7MU4 - chains H and L; structure by X-ray diffraction, 1.83 A resolution.

[Chain H]
Molecule: D24.M01 Fab Heavy Chain
Organism: Homo sapiens
Notes: antibody fragment or engineered binder
Sequence (272 residues; numbered -18 to 249 plus 10 insertion-coded residues; 6 numbers in that range are skipped by the numbering (no residue carries them; nothing is unmodelled there); the number before each row is that of its first residue; a row labelled like 35A-35B holds insertion residues (35A, then the next letters in order); numbers below 1 keep their minus sign (Met-18 is residue -18)):
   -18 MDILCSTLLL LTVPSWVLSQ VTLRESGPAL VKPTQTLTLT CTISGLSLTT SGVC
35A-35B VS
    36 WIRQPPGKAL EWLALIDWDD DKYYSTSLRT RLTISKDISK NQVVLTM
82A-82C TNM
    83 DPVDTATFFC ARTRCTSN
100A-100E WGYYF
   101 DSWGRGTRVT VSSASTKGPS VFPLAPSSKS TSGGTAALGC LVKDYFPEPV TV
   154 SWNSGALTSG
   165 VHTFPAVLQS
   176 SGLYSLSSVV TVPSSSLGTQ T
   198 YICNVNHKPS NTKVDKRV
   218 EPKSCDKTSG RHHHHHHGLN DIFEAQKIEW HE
Unresolved in the structure: -18 to 0, 223-249
Cystine bridges: Cys22-Cys92, Cys35-Cys97, Cys140-Cys200

[Chain L]
Molecule: D24.M01 Fab Light Chain
Organism: Homo sapiens
Notes: antibody fragment or engineered binder
Sequence (236 residues; each row starts with the number of its first residue; note: 3 numbers in that range are skipped by the numbering (no residue carries them; nothing is unmodelled there); a row labelled like 27A-27C holds insertion residues (27A, then the next letters in order); numbers below 1 keep their minus sign (Met-18 is residue -18)):
   -18 MAWSPLLLTL LAHCTGSWAQ SVLTQPPS
    11 VSGAPGQRVT ISCTGSA
27A-27C SNI
    28 GAGYDVHWYQ QVPGAAPKLL IFVYSNRPSG VPDRISGSKS GTSASLAISG LQAEDEADYY
    88 CQSYDDSL
95A-95B RG
    96 WVFGGGTKLT V
  106A L
   107 GQPKAAPSVT LFPPSSEELQ ANKATLVCLI SDFYPGAVTV AWKADSSPVK AGVETTTPSK
   167 QSNNKYAASS YLSLTPEQWK SHRSYSCQVT HEG
   202 STVEKTVAPT ECS
Unresolved in the structure: -18 to 1, 214
Cystine bridges: Cys23-Cys88, Cys134-Cys193

[Chain H / chain L interface]
Inter-chain disulfides: Cys222(H)-Cys213(L)
Residue-residue contacts (69):
  Gln39(H) - Gln38(L)  hydrogen bond
  Gln39(H) - Tyr87(L)  hydrogen bond
  Gly42(H) - Thr163(L)
  Lys43(H) - Tyr87(L)
  Ala44(H) - Tyr87(L)  hydrophobic
  Ala44(H) - Gly99(L)
  Ala44(H) - Gly100(L)
  Leu45(H) - Pro44(L)  hydrophobic
  Leu45(H) - Tyr87(L)  hydrophobic
  Leu45(H) - Phe98(L)
  Trp47(H) - Gly95B(L)
  Trp47(H) - Trp96(L)  hydrophobic
  Trp47(H) - Phe98(L)
  Thr61(H) - Leu95(L)  hydrogen bond (side chain-backbone)
  Thr61(H) - Arg95A(L)
  Phe91(H) - Ala43(L)  hydrophobic
  Phe91(H) - Pro44(L)
  Tyr100C(H) - His34(L)  hydrogen bond (backbone-side chain)
  Tyr100C(H) - Gln89(L)
  Tyr100D(H) - His34(L)
  Tyr100D(H) - Tyr36(L)
  Tyr100D(H) - Leu46(L)  hydrophobic
  Tyr100D(H) - Phe49(L)
  Phe100E(H) - Tyr36(L)  hydrogen bond (backbone-side chain)
  Phe100E(H) - Leu46(L)
  Phe100E(H) - Gln89(L)
  Phe100E(H) - Phe98(L)  hydrophobic
  Asp101(H) - Leu46(L)
  Trp103(H) - Tyr36(L)
  Trp103(H) - Pro44(L)
  Gly104(H) - Ala43(L)
  Arg105(H) - Ala43(L)
  Ser120(H) - Lys129(L)
  Phe122(H) - Ser121(L)
  Phe122(H) - Glu124(L)
  Pro123(H) - Ser121(L)
  Pro123(H) - Glu123(L)
  Leu124(H) - Phe118(L)  hydrophobic
  Ala125(H) - Phe118(L)
  Ala137(H) - Phe118(L)
  Leu141(H) - Tyr177(L)  hydrophobic
  Lys143(H) - Glu124(L)
  Lys143(H) - Thr131(L)
  His166(H) - Ser137(L)
  His166(H) - Gln167(L)
  His166(H) - Ala173(L)
  Phe168(H) - Leu135(L)  hydrophobic
  Phe168(H) - Ile136(L)
  Phe168(H) - Ala173(L)  hydrophobic
  Phe168(H) - Ala174(L)
  Pro169(H) - Thr162(L)
  Pro169(H) - Ser165(L)
  Pro169(H) - Ser175(L)
  Ala170(H) - Thr162(L)
  Val171(H) - Glu160(L)
  Val171(H) - Thr161(L)
  Val171(H) - Thr162(L)
  Val171(H) - Tyr177(L)  hydrophobic
  Gln173(H) - Glu160(L)
  Ser174(H) - Glu160(L)  hydrogen bond (backbone-side chain)
  Leu181(H) - Tyr177(L)
  Ser182(H) - Val133(L)
  Ser182(H) - Leu135(L)
  Ser182(H) - Tyr177(L)  hydrogen bond
  Val184(H) - Leu135(L)  hydrophobic
  Lys213(H) - Glu123(L)  salt bridge
  Lys220(H) - Glu212(L)  hydrogen bond (side chain-backbone)
  Lys220(H) - Cys213(L)
  Cys222(H) - Cys213(L)  disulfide
Other interface residues (no listed pair), chain H (46 interface residues in all): Ile37, Pro41, Glu46, Leu50, Tyr58, Trp100A, Leu138, Gly139, Leu172, Ser180
Other interface residues (no listed pair), chain L (41 interface residues in all): Val50, Thr116, Ser179

[Overview]
46 residues of chain H face 41 of chain L across their interface; the contacts include 1 disulfide bond, 8
hydrogen bonds and 1 salt bridge. Polar pairs include Lys213(H)-Glu123(L), Gln39(H)-Gln38(L) and
Gln39(H)-Tyr87(L).
Here chain H is D24.M01 Fab Heavy Chain and chain L is D24.M01 Fab Light Chain, both from Homo sapiens. Entry
7MU4 (Crystal Structure of HPV L1-directed D24.M01Fab) was determined by X-ray diffraction.
